PDB entry 6PB5 | electron microscopy, 4.52 A resolution (low resolution: residue-level contacts below are approximate; hydrogen-bond / salt-bridge calls are withheld) | chains D and E of the 10 polymer chains in the assembly

Chain D:
Molecule: DNA-directed RNA polymerase subunit beta'
From: Escherichia coli
Notes: EC 2.7.7.6
UniProt: P0A8T8 (RPOC_ECO57); numbering as in UniProt (aligned over 1-1407)
Amino-acid sequence (1407 residues; row label = number of the first residue in the row):
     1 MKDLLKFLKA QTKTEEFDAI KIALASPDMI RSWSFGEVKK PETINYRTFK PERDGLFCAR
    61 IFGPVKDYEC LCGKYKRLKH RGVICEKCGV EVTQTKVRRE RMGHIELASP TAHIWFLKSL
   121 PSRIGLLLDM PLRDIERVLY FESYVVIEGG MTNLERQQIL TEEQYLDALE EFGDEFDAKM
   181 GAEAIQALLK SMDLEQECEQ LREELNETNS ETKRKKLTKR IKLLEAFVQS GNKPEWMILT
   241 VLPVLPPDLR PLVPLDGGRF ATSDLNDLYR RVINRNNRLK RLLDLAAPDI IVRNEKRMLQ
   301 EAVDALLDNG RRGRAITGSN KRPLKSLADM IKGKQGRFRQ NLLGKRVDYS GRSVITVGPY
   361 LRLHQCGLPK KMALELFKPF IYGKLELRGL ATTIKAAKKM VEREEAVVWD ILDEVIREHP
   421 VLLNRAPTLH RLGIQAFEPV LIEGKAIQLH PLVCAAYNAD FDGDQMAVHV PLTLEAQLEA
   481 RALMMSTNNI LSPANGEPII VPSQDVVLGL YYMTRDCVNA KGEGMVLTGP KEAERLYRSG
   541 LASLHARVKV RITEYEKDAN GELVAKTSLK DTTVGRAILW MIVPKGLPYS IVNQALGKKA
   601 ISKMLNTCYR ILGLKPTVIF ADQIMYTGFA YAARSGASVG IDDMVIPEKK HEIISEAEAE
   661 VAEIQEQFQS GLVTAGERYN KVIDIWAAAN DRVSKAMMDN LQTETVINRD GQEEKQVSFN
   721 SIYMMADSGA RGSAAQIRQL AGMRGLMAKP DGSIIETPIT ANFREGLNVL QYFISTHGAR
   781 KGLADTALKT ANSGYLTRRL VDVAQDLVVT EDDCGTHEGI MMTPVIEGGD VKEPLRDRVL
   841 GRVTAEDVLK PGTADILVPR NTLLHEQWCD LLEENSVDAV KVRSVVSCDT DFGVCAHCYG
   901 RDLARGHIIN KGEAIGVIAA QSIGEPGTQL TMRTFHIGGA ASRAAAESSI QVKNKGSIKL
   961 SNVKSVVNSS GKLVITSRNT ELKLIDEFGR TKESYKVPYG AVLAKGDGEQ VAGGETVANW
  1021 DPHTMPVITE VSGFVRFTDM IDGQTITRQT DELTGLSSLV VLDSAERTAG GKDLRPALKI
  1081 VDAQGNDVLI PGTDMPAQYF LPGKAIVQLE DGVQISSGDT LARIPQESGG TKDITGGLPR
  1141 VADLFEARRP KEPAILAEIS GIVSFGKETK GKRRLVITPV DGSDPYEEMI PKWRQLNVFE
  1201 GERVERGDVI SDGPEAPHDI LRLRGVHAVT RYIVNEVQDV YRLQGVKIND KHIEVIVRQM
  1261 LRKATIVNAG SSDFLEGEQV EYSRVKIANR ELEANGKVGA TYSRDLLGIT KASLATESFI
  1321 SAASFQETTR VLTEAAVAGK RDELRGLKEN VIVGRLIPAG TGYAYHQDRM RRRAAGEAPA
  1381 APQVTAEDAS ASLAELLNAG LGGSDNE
Disordered / not traced: 1-14, 933-947, 1127-1136, 1377-1407
Swiss-Prot annotation at these positions:
  - binding site (Zn(2+)): C70, C72, C85, C88, C814, C888, C895, C898
  - binding site (Mg(2+)): D460, D462, D464
  - modified residue: K972 (N6-acetyllysine)
Metal / ion sites: Zn2+ site 1: C70, C72, C88; Mg2+: D460, D462, D464; Zn2+ site 2: C814, C888, C895, C898

Chain E:
Molecule: DNA-directed RNA polymerase subunit omega
From: Escherichia coli
Notes: EC 2.7.7.6
UniProt: B7MFL0 (RPOZ_ECO45); numbering as in UniProt (aligned over 1-91)
Amino-acid sequence (91 residues; numbered 1 to 91; the number before each row is that of its first residue):
     1 MARVTVQDAV EKIGNRFDLV LVAARRARQM QVGGKDPLVP EENDKTTVIA LREIEEGLIN
    61 NQILDVRERQ EQQEQEAAEL QAVTAIAEGR R
Disordered / not traced: 1, 81-91

Chain D / chain E interface:
Pairs across the interface (34; chain D residue first):
  R362(D) - V4(E)
  H364(D) - V4(E)
  V415(D) - K45(E)
  R417(D) - N43(E)
  R417(D) - K45(E)
  E418(D) - R3(E)
  E418(D) - K45(E)
  E418(D) - V48(E)
  E438(D) - R3(E)
  T473(D) - R28(E)
  L474(D) - A24(E)
  L474(D) - A27(E)
  E475(D) - V20(E)
  E475(D) - A24(E)
  E475(D) - R28(E)
  Q477(D) - T47(E)
  L478(D) - V20(E)
  L478(D) - A23(E)
  L478(D) - A24(E)
  L478(D) - T47(E)
  E479(D) - V20(E)
  R481(D) - R3(E)
  R481(D) - V6(E)
  R481(D) - T47(E)
  A482(D) - V6(E)
  A482(D) - R16(E)
  A482(D) - V20(E)
  L483(D) - R16(E)
  T487(D) - V4(E)
  T487(D) - T5(E)
  N488(D) - V6(E)
  N488(D) - R16(E)
  E913(D) - F17(E)
  G1360(D) - F17(E)
Also at the interface, not in a pair above, chain D (22 interface residues in all): E414, M485, T1361
Also at the interface, not in a pair above, chain E (19 interface residues in all): N15, L21, D44, L51

In short:
22 residues of chain D face 19 of chain E across their interface. The Zn2+ site 1 is built by C70(D), C72(D)
and C88(D). D460(D), D462(D) and D464(D) form the Mg2+ site. From UniProt: 8 Zn2+-binding residues and 3
Mg2+-binding residues on chain D.
Here chain D is DNA-directed RNA polymerase subunit beta' and chain E is DNA-directed RNA polymerase subunit
omega, both from Escherichia coli. Entry 6PB5 (The E. coli class-II CAP-dependent transcription activation
complex at the state 1 architecture) was determined by electron microscopy, deposited together with 6PB4 and
6PB6.
